7ZP9 - chains J and M of the 12 polymer chains in the assembly; structure by electron microscopy, 2.82 A resolution.

Chain J:
Name: Ktr system potassium uptake protein A
Source organism: Vibrio alginolyticus
UniProtKB: O87952 (KTRA_VIBAL); residue numbers follow UniProt; this construct covers 1-220
Amino-acid sequence (220 residues; numbered 1 to 220; the number before each row is that of its first residue):
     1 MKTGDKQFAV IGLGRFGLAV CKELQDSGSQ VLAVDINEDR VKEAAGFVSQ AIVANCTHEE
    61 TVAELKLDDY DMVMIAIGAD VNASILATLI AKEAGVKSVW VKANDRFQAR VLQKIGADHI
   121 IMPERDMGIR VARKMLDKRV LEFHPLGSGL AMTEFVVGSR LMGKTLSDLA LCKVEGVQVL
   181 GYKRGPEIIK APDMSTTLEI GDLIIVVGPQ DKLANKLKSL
Disordered / not traced: 1-5, 138-220
Ligand contacts: ADP (adenosine-5'-diphosphate): I11, G12, L13, G14, D35, I36, N37, R40, A54, N55, C56, T57, A76, I77, G78, A79, D80, A83, K102
Curated features (UniProtKB/Swiss-Prot):
  - binding site (ATP): R15, D35 to N37, N55, C56, I77 to A79, K102 to N104, E124

Chain M:
Name: Ktr system potassium uptake protein B
Source organism: Vibrio alginolyticus
UniProtKB: O87953 (KTRB_VIBAL); residues 1-455 here = UniProt positions 1-455
Amino-acid sequence (455 residues; numbered 1 to 455; the number before each row is that of its first residue):
     1 MTQFHQRGVF YVPDGKRDKA KGGEPRIILL SFLGVLLPSA VLLTLPVFSV SGLSITDALF
    61 TATSAISVTG LGVVDTGQHF TLAGKILLMC LMQIGGLGQM TLSAVLLYMF GVRLSLRQQA
   121 LAKEALGQER QVNLRRLVKK IVTFALVAEA IGFVFLSYRW VPEMGWQTGM FYALFHSISA
   181 FNNAGFALFS DSMMSFVNDP LVSFTLAGLF IFGGLGFTVI GDVWRHWRKG FHFLHIHTKI
   241 MLIATPLLLL VGTVLFWLLE RHNPNTMGSL TTGGQWLAAF FQSASARTAG FNSVDLTQFT
   301 QPALLIMIVL MLIGAGSTST GGGIKVSTFA VAFMATWTFL RQKKHVVMFK RTVNWPTVTK
   361 SLAIIVVSGA ILTTAMFLLM LTEKASFDKV MFETISAFAT VGLTAGLTAE LSEPGKYIMI
   421 VVMIIGRIGP LTLAYMLARP EPTLIKYPED TVLTG
Disordered / not traced: 1-6, 16-19, 123-130
Ion coordination: K+: V68, T69, N183, A184, T288, A289, T400, V401
Curated features (UniProtKB/Swiss-Prot):
  - mutagenesis: G70 (G70A/S: Decrease in K(+) uptake activity; G70D: Exhibits very low K(+) uptake activity), G185 (G185A/D: Decrease in K(+) uptake activity; G185S: Exhibits very low K(+) uptake activity), G290 (G290A: Decrease in K(+) uptake activity; G290D/S: Lack of K(+) uptake activity), G314 (G314A: Does not affect Vmax for K(+) transport), G316 (G316A/S: Increases Vmax for K(+) transport), S317 (S317C: Increases Vmax for K(+) transport), T318 (T318C: Does not affect Vmax for K(+) transport), T320 (T320C: Increases Vmax for K(+) transport), G321 (G321A/S: Increases Vmax for K(+) transport), G322 (G322C: Increases Vmax for K(+) transport), G323 (G323S: Increases Vmax for K(+) transport), I324 (I324C: Increases Vmax for K(+) transport), 5 further mutagenesis entries in UniProt

Interface between chain J and chain M:
Residue-residue contacts - 26 pairs, chain J then chain M:
  I36(J) - L116(M)  hydrophobic
  I36(J) - Q119(M)
  I36(J) - A120(M)
  N37(J) - A120(M)
  E38(J) - Y11(M)
  V41(J) - P13(M)  hydrophobic
  K42(J) - P13(M)
  K42(J) - A20(M)
  A51(J) - V12(M)
  A51(J) - P13(M)
  I52(J) - F10(M)  hydrophobic
  I52(J) - Y11(M)
  V53(J) - F10(M)
  V53(J) - Y11(M)  hydrogen bond (backbone-backbone)
  V53(J) - P13(M)
  V53(J) - L116(M)
  A54(J) - F10(M)  hydrophobic
  A54(J) - L116(M)  hydrophobic
  N55(J) - L116(M)
  N55(J) - Q119(M)  hydrogen bond
  H58(J) - R7(M)
  E60(J) - R7(M)
  T61(J) - G8(M)
  T61(J) - V9(M)  hydrogen bond (side chain-backbone)
  E64(J) - G8(M)
  E64(J) - F10(M)
Also at the interface, not in a pair above, chain J (16 interface residues in all): Q50, L65
Also at the interface, not in a pair above, chain M (12 interface residues in all): G15

In short:
16 residues of chain J face 12 of chain M across their interface; the contacts include 3 hydrogen bonds. Among
the polar pairs are N55(J)-Q119(M), T61(J)-V9(M) and V53(J)-Y11(M). Chain J binds ADP.
Chain J is Ktr system potassium uptake protein A and chain M is Ktr system potassium uptake protein B, both
from Vibrio alginolyticus; the structure, KtrAB complex - KtrA8 ring with a KtrB dimer on each side, was
determined by electron microscopy.
